Entry 8QTZ (electron microscopy, 4.27 A resolution (low resolution: residue-level contacts below are approximate; hydrogen-bond / salt-bridge calls are withheld)); this record covers chains X and Z of the 3 polymer chains in the assembly.

== Chain X (and Z) ==
Molecule: Outer capsid protein VP4
Notes: chain Z of this document is another copy of the same molecule, construct and numbering; everything in this record applies to it too
Reference sequence: A0A060IEP4 (A0A060IEP4_9VIRU); numbering as in UniProt (aligned over 1-776)
Chain sequence (776 residues; numbered 1 to 776; the number before each row is that of its first residue):
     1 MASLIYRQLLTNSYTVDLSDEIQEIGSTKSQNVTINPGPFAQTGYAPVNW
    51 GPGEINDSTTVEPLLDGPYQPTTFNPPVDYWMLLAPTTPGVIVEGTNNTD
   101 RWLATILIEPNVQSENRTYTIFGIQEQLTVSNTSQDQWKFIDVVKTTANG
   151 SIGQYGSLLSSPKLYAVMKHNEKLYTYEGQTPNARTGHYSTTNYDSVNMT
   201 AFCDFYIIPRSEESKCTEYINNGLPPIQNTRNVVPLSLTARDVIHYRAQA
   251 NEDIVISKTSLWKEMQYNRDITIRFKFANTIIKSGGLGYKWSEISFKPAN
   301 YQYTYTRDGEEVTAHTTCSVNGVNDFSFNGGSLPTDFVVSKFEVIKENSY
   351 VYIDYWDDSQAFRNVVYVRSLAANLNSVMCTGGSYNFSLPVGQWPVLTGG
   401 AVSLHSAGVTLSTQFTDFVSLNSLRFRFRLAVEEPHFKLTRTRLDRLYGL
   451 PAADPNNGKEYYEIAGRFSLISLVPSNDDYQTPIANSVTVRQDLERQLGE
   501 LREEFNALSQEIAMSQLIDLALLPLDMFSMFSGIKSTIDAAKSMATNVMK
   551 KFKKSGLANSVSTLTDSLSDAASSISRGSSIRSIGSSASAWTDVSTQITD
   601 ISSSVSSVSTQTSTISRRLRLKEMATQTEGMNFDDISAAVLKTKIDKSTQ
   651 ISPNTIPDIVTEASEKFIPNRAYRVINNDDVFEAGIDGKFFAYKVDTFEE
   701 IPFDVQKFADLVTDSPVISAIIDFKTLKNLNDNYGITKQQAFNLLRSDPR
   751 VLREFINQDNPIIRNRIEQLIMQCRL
Disordered / not traced: 232-247 (chain Z: 30-258)
What the authors report for this chain:
  - post-translational modification sites: Arg231, Arg247
  - post-translational modification sites: Arg241 (citing earlier work)
  - conformationally variable residues (loop rearrangement, order/disorder transition): Pro225 to Arg231, Asn232 to Arg247, Ala248 to Lys258
  - post-translational modification sites: Lys258 (proposed by the authors, not directly observed)

== Chain X / chain Z interface ==
Residue-residue contacts - 38 pairs, chain X then chain Z:
  Asn12(X) - Tyr14(Z)
  Tyr14(X) - Tyr14(Z)
  Leu18(X) - Leu18(Z)
  Ser19(X) - Leu18(Z)
  Ile22(X) - Ile22(Z)
  Arg369(X) - Leu333(Z)
  Arg369(X) - Thr335(Z)
  Glu511(X) - Ser573(Z)
  Glu511(X) - Ile575(Z)
  Ile512(X) - Ala572(Z)
  Ile512(X) - Ile575(Z)
  Ala513(X) - Ala572(Z)
  Ala513(X) - Ile575(Z)
  Gln516(X) - Ala571(Z)
  Gln516(X) - Ala572(Z)
  Gln516(X) - Ala588(Z)
  Leu517(X) - Ala572(Z)
  Leu520(X) - Leu568(Z)
  Leu520(X) - Ser569(Z)
  Leu520(X) - Ala572(Z)
  Pro524(X) - Thr626(Z)
  Asp526(X) - Thr11(Z)
  Met527(X) - Tyr14(Z)
  Phe528(X) - Val561(Z)
  Lys542(X) - Val16(Z)
  Lys542(X) - Asp17(Z)
  Lys542(X) - Lys550(Z)
  Ser543(X) - Asp17(Z)
  Lys642(X) - Ser569(Z)
  Thr643(X) - Ser569(Z)
  Thr643(X) - Ser573(Z)
  Asp646(X) - Ser569(Z)
  Lys647(X) - Ser573(Z)
  Pro749(X) - Asp714(Z)
  Arg750(X) - Asp714(Z)
  Arg750(X) - Ser715(Z)
  Arg753(X) - Asp714(Z)
  Asn757(X) - Ser587(Z)
Interface residues without a listed pair, chain X (35 interface residues in all): Thr15, Ser515, Asp519, Leu523, Ser529, Ser532, Gly533, Ala545, Thr546
Interface residues without a listed pair, chain Z (31 interface residues in all): Leu10, Asn12, Ser13, Ser562, Thr565, Asp566, Asp570, Ser589, Gln627, Leu711

== Overview ==
Chain X and chain Z form an interface of 35 and 31 residues respectively. From the paper: modification sites
Arg231(X), Arg247(X) and Arg241(X) among others; conformational variability at Pro225(X), Asn232(X) and
Ala248(X).
Both chains are Outer capsid protein VP4. Entry 8QTZ (Cryo-EM reconstruction of VP5*/VP8* assembly from SA11
Rotavirus Tripsinized Triple Layered Particle) was determined by electron microscopy (same publication as
8OLB, 8OLC and 8OLE).
